Entry 9MJ4 (electron microscopy, 3.70 A resolution); this record covers chains O and A of the 16 polymer chains in the assembly.

[Chain O]
Protein: Yeast V-ATPase subunit f
From: Saccharomyces cerevisiae
UniProt: P0C5R9 (YP17B_YEAST); residues 1-85 here = UniProt positions 1-85
Chain sequence (85 residues; each row starts with the number of its first residue):
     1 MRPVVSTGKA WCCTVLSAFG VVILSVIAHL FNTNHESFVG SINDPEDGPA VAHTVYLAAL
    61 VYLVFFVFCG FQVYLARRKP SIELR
Not modelled in the structure: 1-6, 76-85

[Chain A]
Protein: V-type proton ATPase subunit a, vacuolar isoform
From: Saccharomyces cerevisiae
Notes: engineered mutation(s): C-terminal calmodulin binding peptide
UniProt: P32563 (VPH1_YEAST); numbering as in UniProt (aligned over 1-840)
Chain sequence (840 residues; row label = number of the first residue in the row):
     1 MAEKEEAIFR SAEMALVQFY IPQEISRDSA YTLGQLGLVQ FRDLNSKVRA FQRTFVNEIR
    61 RLDNVERQYR YFYSLLKKHD IKLYEGDTDK YLDGSGELYV PPSGSVIDDY VRNASYLEER
   121 LIQMEDATDQ IEVQKNDLEQ YRFILQSGDE FFLKGDNTDS TSYMDEDMID ANGENIAAAI
   181 GASVNYVTGV IARDKVATLE QILWRVLRGN LFFKTVEIEQ PVYDVKTREY KHKNAFIVFS
   241 HGDLIIKRIR KIAESLDANL YDVDSSNEGR SQQLAKVNKN LSDLYTVLKT TSTTLESELY
   301 AIAKELDSWF QDVTREKAIF EILNKSNYDT NRKILIAEGW IPRDELATLQ ARLGEMIARL
   361 GIDVPSIIQV LDTNHTPPTF HRTNKFTAGF QSICDCYGIA QYREINAGLP TIVTFPFMFA
   421 IMFGDMGHGF LMTLAALSLV LNEKKINKMK RGEIFDMAFT GRYIILLMGV FSMYTGFLYN
   481 DIFSKTMTIF KSGWKWPDHW KKGESITATS VGTYPIGLDW AWHGTENALL FSNSYKMKLS
   541 ILMGFIHMTY SYFFSLANHL YFNSMIDIIG NFIPGLLFMQ GIFGYLSVCI VYKWAVDWVK
   601 DGKPAPGLLN MLINMFLSPG TIDDELYPHQ AKVQVFLLLM ALVCIPWLLL VKPLHFKFTH
   661 KKKSHEPLPS TEADASSEDL EAQQLISAMD ADDAEEEEVG SGSHGEDFGD IMIHQVIHTI
   721 EFCLNCVSHT ASYLRLWALS LAHAQLSSVL WTMTIQIAFG FRGFVGVFMT VALFAMWFAL
   781 TCAVLVLMEG TSAMLHSLRL HWVESMSKFF VGEGLPYEPF AFEYKDMEVA VASASSSASS
Not modelled in the structure: 1-2, 155-183, 660-705, 828-840
Swiss-Prot annotation at these positions:
  - modified residue: Ala-2 (N-acetylalanine)
  - mutagenesis: Asp-425 (D425N: Reduces assembly of V-ATPase complexes and reduces ATPase activity of the assembled complexes), Lys-538 (K538A: Reduces assembly of V-ATPase complexes), Lys-593 (K593A: Reduces ATPase activity), Gln-634 (Q634L: Reduces subunit stability), His-729 (H729R: Reduces ATPase activity), Arg-735 (R735L: Reduces subunit stability), Leu-739 (L739S: Reduces ATPase activity), His-743 (H743A/E/Y: Reduces ATPase activity), Leu-746 (L746S: Reduces ATPase activity), Leu-780 (L780S: Reduces assembly of V-ATPase complexes), Glu-789 (E789A/D/H/Q: Abolishes ATPase activity and proton transport, but does not affect complex assembly), Leu-800 (L800S: Reduces assembly of V-ATPase complexes), 4 further mutagenesis entries in UniProt

[How chain O and chain A interact]
Contacting residue pairs (22; chain O residue first):
  Leu-16(O) with Phe-774(A)
  Phe-19(O) with Leu-431(A), hydrophobic; Phe-774(A); Phe-778(A), hydrophobic
  Gly-20(O) with Phe-774(A)
  Ile-23(O) with Phe-774(A), hydrophobic
  Phe-31(O) with Phe-759(A), hydrophobic
  His-35(O) with Thr-488(A), hydrogen bond
  Ser-37(O) with Lys-485(A), hydrogen bond (backbone-side chain)
  Phe-38(O) with Lys-485(A); Trp-751(A), hydrophobic
  Ala-50(O) with Arg-762(A)
  Val-51(O) with Phe-759(A), hydrophobic; Arg-762(A)
  Thr-54(O) with Arg-762(A)
  Leu-57(O) with Val-767(A), hydrophobic
  Ala-58(O) with Thr-770(A); Val-771(A), hydrophobic
  Val-61(O) with Val-771(A), hydrophobic
  Tyr-62(O) with Val-771(A), hydrogen bond (side chain-backbone); Phe-774(A); Ala-775(A)
Also at the interface, not in a pair above, chain O (21 interface residues in all): Leu-24, Ile-27, Ile-42, Pro-45, Asp-47, Val-55
Also at the interface, not in a pair above, chain A (16 interface residues in all): Phe-430, Lys-502, Phe-761, Gly-766

[In short]
21 residues of chain O and 16 residues of chain A are in contact; the contacts include 3 hydrogen bonds. Among
the polar pairs are His-35(O)/Thr-488(A), Ser-37(O)/Lys-485(A) and Tyr-62(O)/Val-771(A). UniProt lists 16
mutagenesis sites on chain A.
Here chain O is Yeast V-ATPase subunit f and chain A is V-type proton ATPase subunit a, vacuolar isoform, both
from Saccharomyces cerevisiae. Entry 9MJ4 (Yeast V-ATPase Vo proton channel bound to nanobody 2WVA149) was
determined by electron microscopy (same publication as 9E76 and 9E7L).
